4E0I - chains A and B; structure by X-ray diffraction, 3.00 A resolution.

Chain A (and B):
Protein: Mitochondrial FAD-linked sulfhydryl oxidase ERV1
Source organism: Saccharomyces cerevisiae
Notes: EC 1.8.3.2; chain B of this document is another copy of the same molecule, construct and numbering; everything in this record applies to it too
UniProt: P27882 (ERV1_YEAST); residue numbers follow UniProt; this construct covers 1-189
Chain sequence (189 residues; numbered 1 to 189; the number before each row is that of its first residue):
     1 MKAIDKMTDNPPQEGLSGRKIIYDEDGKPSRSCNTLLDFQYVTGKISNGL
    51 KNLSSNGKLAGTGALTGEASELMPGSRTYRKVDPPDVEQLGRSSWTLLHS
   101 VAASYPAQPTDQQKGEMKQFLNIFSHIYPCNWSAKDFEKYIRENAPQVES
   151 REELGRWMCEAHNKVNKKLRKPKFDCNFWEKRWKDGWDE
Disordered / not traced: 1-13, 48-70, 189 (chain B: 1-69, 189)
Disulfide bonds: Cys159-Cys176
Differences from the reference sequence: engineered mutation Ser30 (Cys in P27882), Ser133 (Cys in P27882)
Swiss-Prot annotation at these positions:
  - binding site (FAD): Glu88 to Trp95, His99, Tyr128, Cys159 to Lys171, Arg182, Trp183
  - mutagenesis: Cys33 (C33S: Reduces catalytic activity 2-fold), Cys130 (C130S: Loss of function), Cys159 (C159S: Reduces catalytic activity 3.3-fold), Cys176 (C176S: Reduces catalytic activity 2.6-fold)
Reported in the primary citation:
  - conformationally variable residues (helix shift): Cys130 to Glu143
  - mutagenesis - C130S: abolished binding to NTD-C30S

How chain A and chain B interact:
Inter-chain disulfides: Cys33(A)-Cys130(B)
Contacting residue pairs (87; chain A residue first):
  Lys20(A) with Arg170(B)
  Asp24(A) with Trp132(B), hydrogen bond
  Arg31(A) with Asp83(B); Pro84(B)
  Ser32(A) with Asp86(B); Val87(B), hydrogen bond (backbone-backbone); Pro129(B)
  Cys33(A) with Val87(B); Cys130(B), disulfide; Asn131(B)
  Asn34(A) with Asp86(B); Val87(B)
  Thr35(A) with Asp86(B); Val87(B); Glu88(B)
  Leu36(A) with Asp86(B), hydrogen bond (backbone-side chain)
  Met73(A) with Phe174(B), hydrophobic; Asp175(B); Phe178(B), hydrophobic; Trp187(B), hydrophobic
  Pro74(A) with Phe178(B)
  Thr78(A) with Pro172(B)
  Tyr79(A) with Asn166(B); Pro172(B), hydrogen bond (side chain-backbone); Lys173(B); Phe174(B), hydrophobic
  Lys81(A) with Trp187(B)
  Val82(A) with Arg182(B); Trp187(B), hydrogen bond (backbone-side chain)
  Asp83(A) with Arg182(B); Gly186(B); Trp187(B)
  Pro84(A) with Lys181(B); Arg182(B); Trp183(B); Lys184(B); Gly186(B)
  Pro85(A) with Thr96(B); Ser100(B); Trp183(B)
  Leu90(A) with Ser100(B)
  Ser93(A) with Ser93(B); Thr96(B)
  Ser94(A) with Leu97(B)
  Thr96(A) with Pro85(B); Ser93(B)
  Leu97(A) with Ser94(B); Leu97(B), hydrophobic
  Ser100(A) with Pro85(B); Leu90(B); Pro129(B)
  Val101(A) with Ile127(B), hydrophobic
  Ser104(A) with Pro129(B)
  Glu116(A) with Ile123(B); His126(B), salt bridge
  Gln119(A) with Gln119(B), hydrogen bond; Ile123(B)
  Phe120(A) with Phe120(B), hydrophobic; Ile123(B), hydrophobic; Ile127(B), hydrophobic
  Ile123(A) with Glu116(B); Gln119(B); Phe120(B), hydrophobic
  Phe124(A) with Leu97(B), hydrophobic; Phe120(B), hydrophobic
  His126(A) with Glu116(B), salt bridge
  Ile127(A) with Val101(B), hydrophobic
  Pro129(A) with Ser100(B); Ser104(B)
  Asn166(A) with Tyr79(B)
  Pro172(A) with Thr78(B); Tyr79(B), hydrogen bond (backbone-side chain)
  Phe174(A) with Met73(B), hydrophobic; Tyr79(B), hydrophobic
  Phe178(A) with Pro74(B)
  Lys181(A) with Pro84(B)
  Arg182(A) with Val82(B); Asp83(B), hydrogen bond (side chain-backbone); Pro84(B)
  Trp183(A) with Pro84(B); Pro85(B)
  Lys184(A) with Pro84(B)
  Gly186(A) with Pro84(B)
  Trp187(A) with Met73(B), hydrophobic; Lys81(B); Val82(B), hydrogen bond (side chain-backbone); Asp83(B)
Interface residues without a listed pair, chain A (51 interface residues in all): Gln40, Gln112, Met117, Tyr128, Lys171, Lys173, Asp175, Asp185
Interface residues without a listed pair, chain B (48 interface residues in all): Arg80, Met117, Phe124, Tyr128, Asp185
The authors on this interface:
  - pairs named by the authors: Asp24(A)-Trp132(B) (hydrogen bond), Arg31(A)-Pro84(B) (hydrogen bond), Ser32(A)-Val87(B) (backbone contact), Cys33(A)-Cys130(B) (covalent link), Asn34(A)-Val87(B) (backbone contact), Leu36(A)-Asp86(B) (hydrogen bond)
  - interface residues, chain A: Thr35(A)
  - interface residues, chain B: Val87(B), Trp132(B)

Summary:
The interface between chain A and chain B involves 51 residues on one side and 48 on the other, with 1
disulfide bond, 9 hydrogen bonds and 2 salt bridges. Among the polar pairs are Glu116(A)-His126(B),
Asp24(A)-Trp132(B) and Leu36(A)-Asp86(B). The authors report hydrogen bonds between Asp24(A) and Trp132(B),
Arg31(A) and Pro84(B) and Leu36(A) and Asp86(B); backbone contacts between Ser32(A) and Val87(B) and Asn34(A)
and Val87(B); a contact between Cys33(A) and Cys130(B). From the paper: C130S of chain A abolishes binding to
NTD-C30S; interface residues Thr35(A) and Val87(B) among others.
Both chains are Mitochondrial FAD-linked sulfhydryl oxidase ERV1 (Saccharomyces cerevisiae). Entry 4E0I
(Crystal structure of the C30S/C133S mutant of Erv1 from Saccharomyces cerevisiae) was determined by X-ray
diffraction, deposited together with 4E0H.
